5S57 - chains A and F of the 6 polymer chains in the assembly; structure by X-ray diffraction, 2.45 A resolution.

[Chain A]
Name: Tubulin alpha-1B chain
From: Bos taurus
UniProtKB: P81947 (TBA1B_BOVIN); numbering as in UniProt (aligned over 1-451)
Amino-acid sequence (451 residues; each row starts with the number of its first residue):
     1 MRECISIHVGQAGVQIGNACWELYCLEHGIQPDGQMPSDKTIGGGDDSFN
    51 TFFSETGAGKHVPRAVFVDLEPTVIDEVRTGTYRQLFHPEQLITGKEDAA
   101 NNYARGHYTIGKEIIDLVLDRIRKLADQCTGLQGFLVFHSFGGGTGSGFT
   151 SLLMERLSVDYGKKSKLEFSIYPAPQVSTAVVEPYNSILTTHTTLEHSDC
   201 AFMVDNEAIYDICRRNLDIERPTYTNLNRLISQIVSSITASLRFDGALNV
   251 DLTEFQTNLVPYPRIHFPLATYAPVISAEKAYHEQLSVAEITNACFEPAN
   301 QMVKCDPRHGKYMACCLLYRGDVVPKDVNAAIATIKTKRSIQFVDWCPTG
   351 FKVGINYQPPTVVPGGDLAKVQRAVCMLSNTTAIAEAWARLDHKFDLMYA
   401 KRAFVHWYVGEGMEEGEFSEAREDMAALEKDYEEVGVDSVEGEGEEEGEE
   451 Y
Not modelled in the structure: 439-451
Metal / ion sites: Ca2+: D39, T41, G44, E55
Ligand contacts: GTP (guanosine-5'-triphosphate): G10, Q11, A12, Q15, I16, D69, D98, A99, A100, N101, S140, G142, G143, G144, T145, G146, I171, P173, V177, S178, E183, N206, Y224, L227, N228, I231

[Chain F]
Name: Tubulin-Tyrosine Ligase
From: Gallus gallus
UniProtKB: E1BQ43 (E1BQ43_CHICK); residues 1-378 here = UniProt positions 1-378
Amino-acid sequence (384 residues; each row starts with the number of its first residue):
     1 MYTFVVRDENSSVYAEVSRLLLATGQWKRLRKDNPRFNLMLGERNRLPFG
    51 RLGHEPGLVQLVNYYRGADKLCRKASLVKLIKTSPELSESCTWFPESYVI
   101 YPTNLKTPVAPAQNGIRHLINNTRTDEREVFLAAYNRRREGREGNVWIAK
   151 SSAGAKGEGILISSEASELLDFIDEQGQVHVIQKYLEKPLLLEPGHRKFD
   201 IRSWVLVDHLYNIYLYREGVLRTSSEPYNSANFQDKTCHLTNHCIQKEYS
   251 KNYGRYEEGNEMFFEEFNQYLMDALNTTLENSILLQIKHIIRSCLMCIEP
   301 AISTKHLHYQSFQLFGFDFMVDEELKVWLIEVNGAPACAQKLYAELCQGI
   351 VDVAISSVFPLADTGQKTSQPTSIFIKLHHHHHH
Not modelled in the structure: 106-124, 152-159, 248-251, 363-370, 381-384
Differences from the reference sequence: expression tag (379-384)
Metal / ion sites: Mg2+: E331, N333 (together with AMP-PCP)
Ligand contacts: AMP-PCP (ACP; phosphomethylphosphonic acid adenylate ester): K74, P95, I148, K150, Q183, K184, Y185, L186, K198, D200, R202, R222, H239, L240, T241, N242, D318, M320, I330, E331, N333

[How chain A and chain F interact]
Contacting residue pairs (23):
  Q176(A) - P56(F)
  E207(A) - G53(F)
  E207(A) - H54(F)  salt bridge
  E297(A) - H306(F)
  P298(A) - L307(F)  hydrophobic
  K304(A) - H54(F)
  K304(A) - H308(F)
  D306(A) - R66(F)
  D306(A) - L307(F)
  R308(A) - P300(F)  hydrogen bond (side chain-backbone)
  R308(A) - A301(F)  hydrogen bond (side chain-backbone)
  R308(A) - I302(F)
  R308(A) - S303(F)  hydrogen bond (side chain-backbone)
  H309(A) - R66(F)  hydrogen bond (side chain-backbone)
  H309(A) - G67(F)
  H309(A) - A301(F)
  S340(A) - A301(F)
  E386(A) - G50(F)
  E386(A) - R66(F)  salt bridge
  R390(A) - G50(F)
  R390(A) - H54(F)  hydrogen bond
  H393(A) - R51(F)
  E433(A) - R46(F)  salt bridge
Also at the interface, not in a pair above, chain A (15 interface residues in all): C305, K338

[Summary]
Chain A and chain F each contribute 15 residues to their interface, with 5 hydrogen bonds and 3 salt bridges.
Polar pairs include E207(A)-H54(F), E386(A)-R66(F) and E433(A)-R46(F). Ligands of chain A: GTP. Chain F binds
AMP-PCP. D39(A), T41(A), G44(A) and E55(A) form the Ca2+ site.
Chain A is Tubulin alpha-1B chain (Bos taurus) and chain F is Tubulin-Tyrosine Ligase (Gallus gallus); the
structure, Tubulin-Z2856434883-complex, was determined by X-ray diffraction, deposited together with 5S4L,
5S4M, 5S4N, 5S4O, 5S4P, 5S4Q and 52 further entries.
